PDB entry 2FLM | X-ray diffraction, 1.65 A resolution | chains A and B

Chain A (and B):
Name: Transthyretin
Organism: Homo sapiens
Notes: chain B of this document is another copy of the same molecule, construct and numbering; everything in this record applies to it too
Reference sequence: P02766 (TTHY_HUMAN); residues 1-127 here correspond to UniProt positions 21-147 (UniProt number = residue number + 20)
Sequence (127 residues; numbered 1 to 127; the number before each row is that of its first residue):
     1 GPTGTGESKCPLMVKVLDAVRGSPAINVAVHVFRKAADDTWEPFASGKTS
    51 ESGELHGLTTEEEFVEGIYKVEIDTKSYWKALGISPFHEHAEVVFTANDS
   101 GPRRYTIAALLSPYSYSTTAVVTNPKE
Disordered / not traced: 1-9, 125-127 (chain B: 1-9, 100-101, 125-127)
Ligand contacts: 6CA (4'-{6-[4-(2-carboxyphenylamino)-phenoxy]-hexyloxy}-biphenyl-4-carboxylic acid): Lys15, Leu17, Ala108, Ala109, Leu110, Ser115, Ser117, Thr119
Swiss-Prot annotation at these positions:
  - binding site (L-thyroxine): Lys15, Glu54, Ser117
  - modified residue: Cys10 (Sulfocysteine), Glu42 (4-carboxyglutamate), Ser52 (Phosphoserine)
  - glycosylation: Asn98 (N-linked (GlcNAc...) asparagine)

Interface between chain A and chain B:
Contacting residue pairs (36):
  Phe87(A) - Phe95(B)  hydrophobic
  Phe87(A) - Thr96(B)
  Phe87(A) - Tyr105(B)  hydrophobic
  Phe87(A) - Ile107(B)  hydrophobic
  Phe87(A) - Ala120(B)  hydrophobic
  His88(A) - Val93(B)
  His88(A) - Val94(B)
  His88(A) - Thr118(B)
  Glu89(A) - Val94(B)  hydrogen bond (backbone-backbone)
  Glu89(A) - Thr96(B)  hydrogen bond
  His90(A) - Val94(B)
  Glu92(A) - Glu92(B)
  Glu92(A) - Tyr116(B)  hydrogen bond (backbone-side chain)
  Val93(A) - His88(B)
  Val94(A) - His88(B)
  Val94(A) - Glu89(B)  hydrogen bond (backbone-backbone)
  Val94(A) - His90(B)
  Phe95(A) - Phe87(B)  hydrophobic
  Thr96(A) - Glu89(B)  hydrogen bond
  Tyr105(A) - Phe87(B)  hydrophobic
  Tyr114(A) - Thr119(B)  hydrogen bond (backbone-side chain)
  Tyr114(A) - Ala120(B)  hydrogen bond (backbone-backbone)
  Ser115(A) - Thr118(B)  hydrogen bond (side chain-backbone)
  Ser115(A) - Thr119(B)  hydrogen bond
  Tyr116(A) - Glu92(B)  hydrogen bond (side chain-backbone)
  Tyr116(A) - Ser117(B)
  Tyr116(A) - Thr118(B)  hydrogen bond (backbone-backbone)
  Ser117(A) - Tyr116(B)
  Ser117(A) - Ser117(B)  hydrogen bond
  Thr118(A) - Ser115(B)  hydrogen bond (backbone-side chain)
  Thr118(A) - Tyr116(B)  hydrogen bond (backbone-backbone)
  Thr119(A) - Tyr114(B)  hydrogen bond (side chain-backbone)
  Thr119(A) - Ser115(B)  hydrogen bond
  Ala120(A) - Phe87(B)  hydrophobic
  Ala120(A) - Tyr114(B)  hydrogen bond (backbone-backbone)
  Val122(A) - Phe87(B)  hydrophobic
Other interface residues (no listed pair), chain A (21 interface residues in all): Ile68, Lys76, Ile107
Other interface residues (no listed pair), chain B (20 interface residues in all): Ile68, Val122

Summary:
The interface between chain A and chain B involves 21 residues on one side and 20 on the other; the contacts
include 17 hydrogen bonds. Polar pairs include Glu89(A)-Thr96(B), Glu92(A)-Tyr116(B) and Tyr114(A)-Thr119(B).
Ligands of chain A: compound 6CA.
Both chains are Transthyretin (Homo sapiens). Entry 2FLM (Human transthyretin (TTR) complexed with bivalant
amyloid inhibitor (6 carbon linker)) was determined by X-ray diffraction (same publication as 2FBR).
